PDB entry 6SKZ | electron microscopy, 3.40 A resolution | chain A

[Chain A]
Name: Serine/threonine-protein kinase Tel1
Organism: Chaetomium thermophilum (strain DSM 1495 / CBS 144.50 / IMI 039719)
Notes: EC 2.7.11.1
UniProtKB: G0S4S9 (G0S4S9_CHATD); the construct has insertions or renumbered stretches relative to UniProt, so the offset changes along the chain: 1-2847 = UniProt 1-2847; 2867-2944 = UniProt 2848-2925
Sequence (2944 residues; row label = number of the first residue in the row):
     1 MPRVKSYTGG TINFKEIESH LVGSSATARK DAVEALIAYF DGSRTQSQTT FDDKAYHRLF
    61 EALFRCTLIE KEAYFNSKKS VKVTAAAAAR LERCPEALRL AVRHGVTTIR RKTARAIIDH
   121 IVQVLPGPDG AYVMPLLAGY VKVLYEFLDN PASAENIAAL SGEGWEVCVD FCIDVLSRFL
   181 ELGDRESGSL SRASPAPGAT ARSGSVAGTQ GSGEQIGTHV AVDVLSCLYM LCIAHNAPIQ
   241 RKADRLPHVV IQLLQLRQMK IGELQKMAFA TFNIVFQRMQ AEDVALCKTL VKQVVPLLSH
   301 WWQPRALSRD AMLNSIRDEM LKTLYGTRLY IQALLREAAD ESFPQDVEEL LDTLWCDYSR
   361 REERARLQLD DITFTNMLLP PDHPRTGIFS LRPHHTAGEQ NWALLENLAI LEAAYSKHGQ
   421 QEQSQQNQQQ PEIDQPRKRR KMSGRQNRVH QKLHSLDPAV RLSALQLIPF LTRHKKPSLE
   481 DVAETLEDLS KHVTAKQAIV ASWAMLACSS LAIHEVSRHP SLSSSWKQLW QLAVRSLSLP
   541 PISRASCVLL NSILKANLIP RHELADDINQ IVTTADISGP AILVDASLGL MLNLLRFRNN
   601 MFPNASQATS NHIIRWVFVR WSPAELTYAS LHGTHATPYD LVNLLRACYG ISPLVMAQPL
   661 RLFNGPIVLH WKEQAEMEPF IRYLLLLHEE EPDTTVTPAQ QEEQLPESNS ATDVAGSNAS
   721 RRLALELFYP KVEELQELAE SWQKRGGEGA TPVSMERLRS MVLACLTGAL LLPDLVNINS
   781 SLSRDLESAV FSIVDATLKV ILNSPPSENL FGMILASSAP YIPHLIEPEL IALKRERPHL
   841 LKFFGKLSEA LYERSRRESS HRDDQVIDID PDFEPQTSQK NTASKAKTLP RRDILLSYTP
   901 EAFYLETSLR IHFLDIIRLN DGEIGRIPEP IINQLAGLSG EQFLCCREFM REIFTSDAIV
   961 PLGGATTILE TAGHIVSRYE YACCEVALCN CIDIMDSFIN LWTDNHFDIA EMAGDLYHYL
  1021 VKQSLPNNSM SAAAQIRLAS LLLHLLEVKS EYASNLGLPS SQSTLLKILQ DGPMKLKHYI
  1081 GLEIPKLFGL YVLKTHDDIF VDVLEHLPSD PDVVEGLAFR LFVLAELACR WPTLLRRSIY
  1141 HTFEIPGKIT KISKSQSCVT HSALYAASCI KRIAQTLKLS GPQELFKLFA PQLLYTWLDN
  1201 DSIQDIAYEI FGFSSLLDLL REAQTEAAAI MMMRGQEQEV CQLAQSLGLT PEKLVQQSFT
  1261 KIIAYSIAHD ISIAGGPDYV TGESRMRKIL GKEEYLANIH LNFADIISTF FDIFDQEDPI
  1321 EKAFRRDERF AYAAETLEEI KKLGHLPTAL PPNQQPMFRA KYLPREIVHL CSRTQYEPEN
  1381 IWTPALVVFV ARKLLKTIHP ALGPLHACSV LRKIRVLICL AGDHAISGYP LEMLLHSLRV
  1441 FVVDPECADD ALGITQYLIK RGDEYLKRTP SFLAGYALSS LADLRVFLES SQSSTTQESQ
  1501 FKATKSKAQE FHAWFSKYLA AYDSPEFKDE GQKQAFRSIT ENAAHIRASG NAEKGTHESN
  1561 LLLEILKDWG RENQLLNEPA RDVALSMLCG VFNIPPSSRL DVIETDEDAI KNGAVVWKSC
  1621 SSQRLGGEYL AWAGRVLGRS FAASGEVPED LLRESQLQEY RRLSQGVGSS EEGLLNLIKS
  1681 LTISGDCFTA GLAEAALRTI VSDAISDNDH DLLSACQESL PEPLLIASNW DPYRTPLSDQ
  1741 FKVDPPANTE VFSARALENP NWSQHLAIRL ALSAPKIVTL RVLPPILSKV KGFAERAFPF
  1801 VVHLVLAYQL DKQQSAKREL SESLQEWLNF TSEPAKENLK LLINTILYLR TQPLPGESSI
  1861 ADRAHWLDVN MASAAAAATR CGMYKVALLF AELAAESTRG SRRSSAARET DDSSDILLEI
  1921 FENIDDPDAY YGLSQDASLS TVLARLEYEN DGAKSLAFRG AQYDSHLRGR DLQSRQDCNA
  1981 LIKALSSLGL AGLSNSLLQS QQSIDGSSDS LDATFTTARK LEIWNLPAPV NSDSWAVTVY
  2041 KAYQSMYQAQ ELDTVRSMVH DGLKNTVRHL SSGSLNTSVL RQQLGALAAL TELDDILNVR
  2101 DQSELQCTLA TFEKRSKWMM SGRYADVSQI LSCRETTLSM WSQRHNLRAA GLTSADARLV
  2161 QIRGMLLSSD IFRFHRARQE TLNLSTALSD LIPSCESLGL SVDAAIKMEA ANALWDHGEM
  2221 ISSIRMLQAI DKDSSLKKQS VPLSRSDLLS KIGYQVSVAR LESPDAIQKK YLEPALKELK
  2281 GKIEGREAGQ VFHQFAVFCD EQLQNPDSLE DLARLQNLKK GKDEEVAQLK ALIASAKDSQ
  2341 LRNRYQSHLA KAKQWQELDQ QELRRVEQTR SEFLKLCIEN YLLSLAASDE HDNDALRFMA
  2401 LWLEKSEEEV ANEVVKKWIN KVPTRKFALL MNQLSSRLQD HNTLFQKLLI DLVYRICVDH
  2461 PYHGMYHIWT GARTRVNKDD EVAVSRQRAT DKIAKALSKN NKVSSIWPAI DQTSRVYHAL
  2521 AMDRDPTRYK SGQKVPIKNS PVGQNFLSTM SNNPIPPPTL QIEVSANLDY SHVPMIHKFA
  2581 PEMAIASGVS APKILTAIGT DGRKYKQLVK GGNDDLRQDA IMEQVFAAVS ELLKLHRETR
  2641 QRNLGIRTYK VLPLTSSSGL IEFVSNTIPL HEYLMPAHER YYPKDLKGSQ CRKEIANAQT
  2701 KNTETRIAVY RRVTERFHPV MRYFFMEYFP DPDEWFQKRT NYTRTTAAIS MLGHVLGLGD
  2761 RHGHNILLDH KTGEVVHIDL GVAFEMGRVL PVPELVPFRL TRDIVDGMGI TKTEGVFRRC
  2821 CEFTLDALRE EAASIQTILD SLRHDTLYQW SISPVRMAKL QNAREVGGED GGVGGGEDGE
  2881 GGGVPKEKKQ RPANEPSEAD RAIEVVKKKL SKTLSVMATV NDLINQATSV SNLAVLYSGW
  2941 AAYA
Disordered / not traced: 1-13, 23-24, 41-54, 75-84, 127-134, 180-216, 305-311, 338-340, 419-446, 688-714, 744-752, 859-887, 1147-1159, 1271-1281, 1325-1329, 1345-1355, 1744-1749, 1900-1913, 2331-2347, 2474-2481, 2863-2896
Disulfide bonds: Cys1408-Cys1447
Sequence notes: conflict Leu2847 (Phe in G0S4S9); insertion (2848-2866)
Bound ions: Mg2+: Asp2779 (together with ATP-gamma-S)
Residues lining bound ligands: ATP-gamma-S (AGS; phosphothiophosphoric acid-adenylate ester): Ser2587, Pro2592, Leu2608, Lys2610, Tyr2649, Ile2661, Glu2662, Phe2663, Val2664, Pro2669, His2762, His2764, Leu2767, Ile2778

[Summary]
Chain A binds ATP-gamma-S.
Chain A is Serine/threonine-protein kinase Tel1 (Chaetomium thermophilum (strain DSM 1495 / CBS 144.50 / IMI
039719)); the structure, Structure of the closed conformation of CtTel1, was determined by electron microscopy
together with 6SKY, 6SL0 and 6SL1 from the same study.
